Entry 6EQC (electron microscopy, 7.40 A resolution (low resolution: residue-level contacts below are approximate; hydrogen-bond / salt-bridge calls are withheld)); this record covers chains B and E of the 6 polymer chains in the assembly.

== Chain B ==
Protein: Hexon protein
Organism: Human adenovirus 5
Reference sequence: P04133 (CAPSH_ADE05); residues 0-951 here correspond to UniProt positions 1-952 (UniProt number = residue number + 1)
Amino-acid sequence (952 residues; each row starts with the number of its first residue; numbering starts at 0):
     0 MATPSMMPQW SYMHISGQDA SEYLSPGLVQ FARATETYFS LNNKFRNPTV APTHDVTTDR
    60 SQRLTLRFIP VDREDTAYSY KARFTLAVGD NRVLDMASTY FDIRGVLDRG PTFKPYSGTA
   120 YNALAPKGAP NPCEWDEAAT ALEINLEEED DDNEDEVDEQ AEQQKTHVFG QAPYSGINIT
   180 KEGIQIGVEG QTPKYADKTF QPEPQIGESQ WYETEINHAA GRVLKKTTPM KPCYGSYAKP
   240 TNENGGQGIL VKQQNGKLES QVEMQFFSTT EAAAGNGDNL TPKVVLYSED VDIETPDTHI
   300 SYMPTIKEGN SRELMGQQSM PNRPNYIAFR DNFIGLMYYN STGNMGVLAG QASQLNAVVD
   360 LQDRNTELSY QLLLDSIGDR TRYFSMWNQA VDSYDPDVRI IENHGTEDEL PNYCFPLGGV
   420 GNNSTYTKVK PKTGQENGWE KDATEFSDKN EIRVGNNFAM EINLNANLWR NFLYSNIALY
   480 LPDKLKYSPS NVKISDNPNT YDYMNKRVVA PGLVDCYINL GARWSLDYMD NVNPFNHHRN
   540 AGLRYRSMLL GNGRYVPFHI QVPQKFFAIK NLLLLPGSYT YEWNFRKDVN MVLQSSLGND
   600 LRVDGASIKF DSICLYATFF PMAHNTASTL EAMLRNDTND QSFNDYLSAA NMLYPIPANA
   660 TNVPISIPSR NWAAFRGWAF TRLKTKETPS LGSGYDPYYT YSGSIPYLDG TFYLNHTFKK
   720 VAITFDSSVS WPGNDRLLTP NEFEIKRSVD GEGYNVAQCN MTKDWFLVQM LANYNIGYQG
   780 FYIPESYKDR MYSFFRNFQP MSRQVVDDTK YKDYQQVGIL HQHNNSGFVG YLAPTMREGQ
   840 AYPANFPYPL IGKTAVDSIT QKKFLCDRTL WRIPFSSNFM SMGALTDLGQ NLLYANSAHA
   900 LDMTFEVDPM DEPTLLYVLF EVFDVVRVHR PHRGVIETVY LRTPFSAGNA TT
Unresolved in the structure: 0-5, 141-160, 947-951
Sequence notes: conflict Ala272 (Thr273 in P04133), Gly420 (Ile421 in P04133), Asn422 (Thr423 in P04133), Ser423 (Glu424 in P04133), Tyr425 (Leu426 in P04133)
Curated features (UniProtKB/Swiss-Prot):
  - site: Gly776 (Involved in interaction with pre-protein VI)
  - modified residue: Ala1 (N-acetylalanine), Ser174 (Phosphoserine), Tyr939 (Phosphotyrosine)

== Chain E ==
Protein: scFv of 9C12 antibody
Organism: Mus musculus
Notes: antibody fragment or engineered binder
Amino-acid sequence (254 residues; numbered 0 to 253; the number before each row is that of its first residue; numbering starts at 0):
     0 DYKDDDDKDI VMTQSPSSLS ASVGDRVTIT CKASQSVTND AAWYQKKPGK APKLLIYQAS
    60 TRYTGVPSRF SGSGYGTDFT LTISSLQPED FATYFCHQDY SSPLTFGQGT KVEIKRGGGG
   120 SGGGGSGGGG SQVQLVQSGA EDKKPGASVK VSCKVSGFSL GRYGVHWVRQ APGQGLEWMG
   180 VIWRGGTTDY NAKFQGRVTI TKDDSKSTVY MELSSLRSED TAVYYCARQG SNFPLAYWGQ
   240 GTLVTVSSLE VLFQ
Unresolved in the structure: 116-130, 248-253
Disulfide bonds: Cys30-Cys95, Cys152-Cys225

== How chain B and chain E interact ==
Contacting residue pairs - 25 pairs, chain B then chain E:
  Lys429(B) with Asp3(E)
  Lys431(B) with Asp39(E); Tyr99(E)
  Thr432(B) with Tyr99(E); Ser100(E); Ser101(E); Trp182(E)
  Gly433(B) with Asp98(E); Tyr99(E); Ser100(E); Ser101(E); Leu103(E); Trp182(E); Gln228(E)
  Gln434(B) with Asp39(E); Asp98(E); Gln228(E); Asn231(E)
  Glu435(B) with Tyr162(E); Gly163(E); Trp182(E); Arg183(E)
  Asn436(B) with Asn231(E)
  Glu439(B) with Tyr99(E)
  Thr443(B) with Tyr1(E)
Also at the interface, not in a pair above, chain E (18 interface residues in all): Thr37, Arg161, Gly229, Ser230

== Summary ==
9 residues of chain B face 18 of chain E across their interface.
Here chain B is Hexon protein (Human adenovirus 5) and chain E is scFv of 9C12 antibody (Mus musculus). Entry
6EQC (Cryo-EM reconstruction of a complex of a binding protein and human adenovirus C5 hexon) was determined
by electron microscopy (same publication as 5OGI).
